Entry 7BLB (X-ray diffraction, 2.30 A resolution); this record covers chain A.

Chain A:
Protein: Bromodomain adjacent to zinc finger domain protein 2A
Organism: Homo sapiens
Notes: fragment: Bromodomain (residues 1796-1899)
UniProt: Q9UIF9 (BAZ2A_HUMAN); residues 1796-1898 here = UniProt positions 1796-1898
Sequence (105 residues; each row starts with the number of its first residue):
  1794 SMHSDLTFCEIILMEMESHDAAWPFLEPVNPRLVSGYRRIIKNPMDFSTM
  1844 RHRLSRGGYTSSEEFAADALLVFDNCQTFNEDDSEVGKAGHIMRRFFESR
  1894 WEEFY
Unresolved in the structure: 1794-1795
Construct notes: expression tag (1794-1795); engineered mutation H1845 (Glu in Q9UIF9), S1848 (Leu in Q9UIF9)
Small-molecule neighbours: 9ST (4-bromo-2-methyl-5-[[(3R,5R)-1-methyl-5-phenyl-piperidin-3-yl]amino]pyridazin-3-one): W1816, P1817, F1818, E1820, P1821, V1822, V1827, Y1830, F1872, N1873, V1879
From the paper describing this entry:
  - binding site for 9ST: W1816, P1817, E1820, V1827, Y1830, N1873, V1879

Summary:
Bound to chain A: compound 9ST. The paper reports a binding site for 9ST at W1816, P1817 and E1820 among
others.
Chain A is Bromodomain adjacent to zinc finger domain protein 2A (Homo sapiens); the structure, BAZ2A
bromodomain in complex with GSK4027 chemical probe, was determined by X-ray diffraction together with 7BL8,
7BL9, 7BLA, 7BLC and 7BLD from the same study.
